Entry 8CXO (electron microscopy, 3.70 A resolution); this record covers chain A.

== Chain A ==
Molecule: Smoothened homolog, GlgA glycogen synthase chimera
Organism: Mus musculus
Reference sequence: chimeric construct of P56726, Q9V2J8: residues 64-441 from P56726 (SMO_MOUSE) positions 64-441 (same numbers); residues 1001-1196 from Q9V2J8 positions 218-413 (UniProt number = residue number - 783); residues 450-566 from P56726 (SMO_MOUSE) positions 450-566 (same numbers)
Sequence (719 residues; each row starts with the number of its first residue):
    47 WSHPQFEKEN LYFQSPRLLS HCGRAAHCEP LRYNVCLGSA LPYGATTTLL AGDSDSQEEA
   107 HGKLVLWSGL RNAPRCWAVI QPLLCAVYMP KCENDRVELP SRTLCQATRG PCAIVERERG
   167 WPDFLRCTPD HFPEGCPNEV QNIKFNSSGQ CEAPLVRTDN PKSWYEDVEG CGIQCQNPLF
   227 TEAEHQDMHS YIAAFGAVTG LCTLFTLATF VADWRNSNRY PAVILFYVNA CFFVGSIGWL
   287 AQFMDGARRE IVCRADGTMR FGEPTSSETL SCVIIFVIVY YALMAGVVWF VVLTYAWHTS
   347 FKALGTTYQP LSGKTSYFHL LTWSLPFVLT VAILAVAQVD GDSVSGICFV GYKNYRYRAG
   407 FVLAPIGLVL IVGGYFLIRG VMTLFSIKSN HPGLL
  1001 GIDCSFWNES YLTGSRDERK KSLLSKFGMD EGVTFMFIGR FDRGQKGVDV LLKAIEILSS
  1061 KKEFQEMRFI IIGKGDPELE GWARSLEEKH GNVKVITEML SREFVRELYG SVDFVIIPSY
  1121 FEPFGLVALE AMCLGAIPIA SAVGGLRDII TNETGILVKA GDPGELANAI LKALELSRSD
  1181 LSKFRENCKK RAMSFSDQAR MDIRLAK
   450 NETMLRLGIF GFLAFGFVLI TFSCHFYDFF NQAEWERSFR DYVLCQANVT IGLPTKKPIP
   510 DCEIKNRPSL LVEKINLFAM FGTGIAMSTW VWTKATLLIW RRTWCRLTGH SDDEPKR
Not modelled in the structure: 47-194, 500-509, 557-566
Disulfides: Cys197-Cys217, Cys221-Cys299, Cys318-Cys394, Cys494-Cys511
Sequence notes: expression tag (47-63); linker (1197-1207)
Swiss-Prot annotation at these positions:
  - binding site (cholesterol): Asp99, Tyr398
  - glycosylation (N-linked (GlcNAc...) asparagine): Asn192, Asn497
  - modified residue: Ser560 (Phosphoserine)
What the authors report for this chain:
  - conformationally variable residues (side-chain flip): Tyr398, Arg404, Phe461, Phe488
  - binding site for cholesterol: Leu423, Val427, Lys434, Leu454, Phe461

== Overview ==
UniProt lists cholesterol-binding residues Asp99 and Tyr398. The paper reports a binding site for cholesterol
at Leu423, Val427 and Lys434 among others; conformational variability at Tyr398, Arg404 and Phe461 among
others.
Chain A is Smoothened homolog, GlgA glycogen synthase chimera (Mus musculus); the structure, Cryo-EM structure
of the unliganded mSMO-PGS2 in a lipidic environment, was determined by electron microscopy.
